PDB entry 1DFM | X-ray diffraction, 1.50 A resolution | chains C and A of the 4 polymer chains in the assembly

[Chain C]
Molecule: 16-nt DNA strand
Sequence (16 nucleotides; numbered 1 to 16; the number before each row is that of its first residue):
     1 TATTATAGAT CTATAA
Ion coordination: Ca2+: DG8 (shared with Asp84(A), Val94(A) of chain A)

[Chain A]
Molecule: Endonuclease bglii
Organism: Bacillus subtilis
Notes: fragment: bglii; engineered mutation(s): SELENOMETHIONYL (MSE FOR MET)
UniProt: Q45488 (T2B2_BACSU); numbering as in UniProt (aligned over 1-223)
Sequence (223 residues; each row starts with the number of its first residue):
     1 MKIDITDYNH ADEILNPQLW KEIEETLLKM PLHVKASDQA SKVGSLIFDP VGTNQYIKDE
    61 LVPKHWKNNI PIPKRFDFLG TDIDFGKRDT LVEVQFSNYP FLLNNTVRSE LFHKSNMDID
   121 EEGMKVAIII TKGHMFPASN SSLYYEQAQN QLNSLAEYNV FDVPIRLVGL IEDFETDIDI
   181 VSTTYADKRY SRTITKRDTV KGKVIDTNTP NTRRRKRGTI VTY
Modified residues: Mse1, Mse30, Mse117, Mse124, Mse135 (selenomethionine; parent Met)
Ion coordination: Ca2+: Asp84, Val94 (shared with DG8(C) of chain C)
Curated features (UniProtKB/Swiss-Prot):
  - binding site (Mg(2+)): Asp84, Val94

[How chain C and chain A interact]
Pairs across the interface - 35 pairs, chain C then chain A:
  DT6(C) - Gly80(A)  phosphate contact
  DT6(C) - Thr81(A)  hydrogen bond to the phosphate
  DA7(C) - Gly80(A)  phosphate contact
  DA7(C) - Thr81(A)  hydrogen bond to the phosphate
  DA7(C) - Asp82(A)  hydrogen bond to the phosphate
  DA7(C) - Arg108(A)  salt bridge to the phosphate
  DG8(C) - Asn54(A)  phosphate contact
  DG8(C) - Asp84(A)  phosphate contact
  DG8(C) - Gln95(A)  phosphate contact
  DG8(C) - Ser97(A)  sugar contact
  DG8(C) - Phe101(A)  base contact
  DG8(C) - Tyr190(A)  base contact
  DG8(C) - Arg192(A)  sugar contact
  DA9(C) - Pro50(A)  phosphate contact
  DA9(C) - Val51(A)  hydrogen bond to the phosphate
  DA9(C) - Asn54(A)  hydrogen bond to the phosphate
  DA9(C) - Ser97(A)  hydrogen bond to the base
  DA9(C) - Asn98(A)  base contact
  DA9(C) - Tyr190(A)  base contact
  DT10(C) - Lys35(A)  salt bridge to the phosphate
  DT10(C) - Pro50(A)  phosphate contact
  DT10(C) - Ser97(A)  base contact
  DT10(C) - Asn98(A)  base contact
  DT10(C) - Ser139(A)  sugar contact
  DT10(C) - Arg189(A)  phosphate contact
  DT10(C) - Tyr190(A)  hydrogen bond to the phosphate
  DC11(C) - Ser37(A)  phosphate contact
  DC11(C) - Asp38(A)  hydrogen bond to the phosphate
  DC11(C) - Gln39(A)  hydrogen bond to the phosphate
  DC11(C) - Asn140(A)  hydrogen bond to the base
  DC11(C) - Arg189(A)  sugar contact
  DT12(C) - Gln39(A)  phosphate contact
  DT12(C) - Ala40(A)  hydrogen bond to the phosphate
  DT12(C) - Asn140(A)  hydrogen bond to the base
  DA13(C) - Asn140(A)  base contact
Other interface residues (no listed pair), chain A (30 interface residues in all): Ile72, Asp77, Leu79, Val94, Phe96, Ser141, Ser142, Ser191

[Overview]
The interface between chain C and chain A involves 8 residues on one side and 30 on the other, with 12
hydrogen bonds and 2 salt bridges. Polar contacts include DA9(C)-Ser97(A), DC11(C)-Asn140(A) and
DT12(C)-Asn140(A). UniProt lists Mg2+-binding residues Asp84(A) and Val94(A) on chain A.
Chain C is a 16-nt DNA strand and chain A is Endonuclease bglii (Bacillus subtilis); the structure, Crystal
structure of restriction endonuclease BGLII complexed with DNA 16-mer, was determined by X-ray diffraction
together with 1D2I from the same study.
